9C4A - chains B and C of the 3 polymer chains in the assembly; structure by electron microscopy, 2.43 A resolution.

# Chain B
Molecule: VP0
From: Human enterovirus D68
UniProtKB: A0A141B2D4 (A0A141B2D4_HED68); residues -68 to 248 here correspond to UniProt positions 1-317 (UniProt number = residue number + 69)
Sequence (317 residues; each row starts with the number of its first residue; numbers below 1 keep their minus sign (Met-68 is residue -68)):
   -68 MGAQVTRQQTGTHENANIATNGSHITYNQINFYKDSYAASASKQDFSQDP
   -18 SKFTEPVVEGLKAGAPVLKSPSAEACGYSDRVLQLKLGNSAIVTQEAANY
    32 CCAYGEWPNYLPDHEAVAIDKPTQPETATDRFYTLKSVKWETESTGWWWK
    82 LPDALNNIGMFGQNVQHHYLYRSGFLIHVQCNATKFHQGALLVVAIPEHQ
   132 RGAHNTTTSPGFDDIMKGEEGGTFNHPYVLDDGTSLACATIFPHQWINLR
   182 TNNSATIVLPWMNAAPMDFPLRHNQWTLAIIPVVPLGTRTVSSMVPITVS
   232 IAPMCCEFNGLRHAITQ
Disordered / not traced: -68 to 28, 40-59, 239-248

# Chain C
Molecule: VP3
From: Human enterovirus D68
UniProtKB: A0A097BW19 (A0A097BW19_HED68); residues 1-247 here correspond to UniProt positions 318-564 (UniProt number = residue number + 317)
Sequence (247 residues; row label = number of the first residue in the row):
     1 GVPTYLLPGSGQFLTTDDHSSAPVLPCFNPTPEMHIPGQVRNMLEVIQVE
    51 SMMEINNTENAVGMQRLKVDISVLTDVDQLLFNIPLDIQLDGPLRNTLVG
   101 NISRYYTHWSGSLEMTFMFCGSFMATGKLILCYTPPGGSCPTTRETAMLG
   151 THIVWDFGLQSSVTLVIPWISGSHYRMFNNDAKSTNANVGYVTCFMQTNL
   201 IVPSESSNTCSLIGFVAAKDDFSLRLMRDSPDIGQLEHLHEAEAAYQ
Disordered / not traced: 181-186

# How chain B and chain C interact
Residue-residue contacts - 67 pairs, chain B then chain C:
  Tyr35(B) - Gly38(C)
  Glu37(B) - His35(C)
  Glu37(B) - Pro37(C)
  Lys116(B) - Phe123(C)  hydrogen bond (backbone-backbone)
  Phe117(B) - Glu205(C)
  Phe117(B) - Ser206(C)
  His118(B) - Ser122(C)
  Gln119(B) - Cys120(C)
  Gln119(B) - Gly121(C)
  Gln119(B) - Ser122(C)
  Gln119(B) - Ser207(C)
  Gln119(B) - Thr209(C)  hydrogen bond (side chain-backbone)
  Gln119(B) - Cys210(C)
  Gly120(B) - Cys120(C)
  Ala121(B) - Cys120(C)  hydrophobic
  Thr138(B) - His240(C)
  Thr138(B) - Glu241(C)
  Tyr159(B) - Glu54(C)  hydrogen bond
  Tyr159(B) - Gly63(C)
  Tyr159(B) - Met64(C)  hydrophobic
  Tyr159(B) - Asn96(C)
  Ser166(B) - Asn96(C)
  Leu167(B) - Met64(C)  hydrophobic
  Ala168(B) - Ser51(C)
  Ala168(B) - Met52(C)  hydrogen bond (backbone-backbone)
  Ala168(B) - Asn96(C)
  Cys169(B) - Asn96(C)
  Cys169(B) - Thr97(C)
  Cys169(B) - Leu98(C)
  Thr171(B) - Val49(C)
  Thr171(B) - Glu50(C)  hydrogen bond (side chain-backbone)
  Thr171(B) - Ser51(C)
  Ile172(B) - Val46(C)  hydrophobic
  Ile172(B) - Val49(C)  hydrophobic
  Ile172(B) - Leu98(C)  hydrophobic
  His175(B) - Glu50(C)
  Trp177(B) - Phe215(C)  hydrophobic
  Asn179(B) - Phe119(C)  hydrogen bond (side chain-backbone)
  Asn179(B) - Cys120(C)
  Arg181(B) - Phe119(C)
  Arg181(B) - Gly121(C)  hydrogen bond (side chain-backbone)
  Arg181(B) - Ser122(C)  hydrogen bond (side chain-backbone)
  Arg181(B) - Phe123(C)  hydrogen bond (side chain-backbone)
  Arg181(B) - Ala125(C)  hydrogen bond (side chain-backbone)
  Arg181(B) - Phe157(C)  hydrogen bond (side chain-backbone)
  Arg181(B) - Ser161(C)  hydrogen bond
  Thr182(B) - Ser161(C)
  Pro191(B) - Pro37(C)  hydrophobic
  Met193(B) - Pro37(C)
  Asn194(B) - Met34(C)
  Ala195(B) - Met34(C)
  Pro197(B) - Met34(C)  hydrophobic
  Pro213(B) - Met64(C)
  Val214(B) - Met52(C)  hydrophobic
  Val214(B) - Lys68(C)
  Val214(B) - Ile213(C)  hydrophobic
  Val215(B) - Cys120(C)  hydrophobic
  Val215(B) - Ile213(C)  hydrophobic
  Pro216(B) - Lys68(C)
  Thr219(B) - Glu205(C)  hydrogen bond (side chain-backbone)
  Thr219(B) - Ser207(C)
  Arg220(B) - Pro203(C)  hydrogen bond (side chain-backbone)
  Arg220(B) - Ser204(C)  hydrogen bond (side chain-backbone)
  Arg220(B) - Glu205(C)  hydrogen bond (backbone-backbone)
  Arg220(B) - Ser206(C)  hydrogen bond (side chain-backbone)
  Arg220(B) - Ser207(C)
  Arg220(B) - Asn208(C)  hydrogen bond
Also at the interface, not in a pair above, chain B (36 interface residues in all): Pro158, Ala196, Ile212, Gly218
Also at the interface, not in a pair above, chain C (45 interface residues in all): Ile36, Arg66, Leu67, Asn101, Met118, Met124, Gly158, Val202, Ser211

# Overview
36 residues of chain B face 45 of chain C across their interface, with 18 hydrogen bonds. Among the polar
pairs are Gln119(B)-Thr209(C), Tyr159(B)-Glu54(C) and Thr171(B)-Glu50(C).
Chain B is VP0 and chain C is VP3, both from Human enterovirus D68; the structure, Cryo-EM Structure of EV-D68
Vaccine Candidate - A2 Subclade Virus-like Particle, was determined by electron microscopy together with 9C3J,
9C8F, 9C8G, 9C8H and 9C8I from the same study.
